Entry 1RTD (X-ray diffraction, 3.20 A resolution); this record covers chains E and A of the 4 polymer chains in the assembly.

# Chain E
Molecule: DNA template for reverse transcriptase
Notes: engineered mutation(s): C2-THIOL TETHER AT TEMPLATE GUANINE 11
Sequence (27 nucleotides; row label = number of the first residue in the row):
     1 ATGCACCGGCGCTCGAACAGGGACTGT
Disordered / not traced: 1-2

# Chain A
Molecule: Protein (REVERSE transcriptase)
From: Human immunodeficiency virus 1
Notes: EC 2.7.7.49; fragment: p61
Reference sequence: P03366 (POL_HV1B1); residues 1-554 here correspond to UniProt positions 168-721 (UniProt number = residue number + 167)
Amino-acid sequence (554 residues; numbered 1 to 554; the number before each row is that of its first residue):
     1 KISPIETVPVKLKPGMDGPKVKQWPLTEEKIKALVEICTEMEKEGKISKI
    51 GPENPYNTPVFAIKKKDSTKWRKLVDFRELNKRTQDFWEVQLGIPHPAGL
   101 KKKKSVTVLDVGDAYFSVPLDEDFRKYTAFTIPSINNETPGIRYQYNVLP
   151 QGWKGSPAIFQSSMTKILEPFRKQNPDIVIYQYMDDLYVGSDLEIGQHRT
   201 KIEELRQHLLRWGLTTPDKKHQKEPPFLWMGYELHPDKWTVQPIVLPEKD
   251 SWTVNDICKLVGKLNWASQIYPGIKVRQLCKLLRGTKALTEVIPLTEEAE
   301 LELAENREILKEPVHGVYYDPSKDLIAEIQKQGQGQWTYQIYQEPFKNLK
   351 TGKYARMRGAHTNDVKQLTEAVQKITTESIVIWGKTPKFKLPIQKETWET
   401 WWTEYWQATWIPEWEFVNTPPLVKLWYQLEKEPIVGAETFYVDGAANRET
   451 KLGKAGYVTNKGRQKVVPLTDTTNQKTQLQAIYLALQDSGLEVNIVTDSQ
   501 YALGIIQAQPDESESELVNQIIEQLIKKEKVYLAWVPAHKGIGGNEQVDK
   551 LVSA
Sequence notes: engineered mutation Lys1 (Pro168 in P03366), Cys258 (Gln425 in P03366), Gln478 (Glu645 in P03366); conflict Arg172 (Lys339 in P03366), Asp471 (Asn638 in P03366), Glu512 (Lys629 in P03366)
Ion coordination: Mg2+ site 1: Asp110, Val111, Asp185 (together with dTTP); Mg2+ site 2: Asp110, Asp185 (together with dTTP); Mg2+ site 3: Asp443, Asp549; Mg2+ site 4 near Asp549 (its only coordinating residue here)
Ligand contacts: dTTP (TTP): Lys65, Arg72, Asp110, Val111, Gly112, Asp113, Ala114, Tyr115, Gln151, Met184, Asp185

# Chain E / chain A interface
Residue-residue contacts (44; chain E residue first):
  DG3(E) - Pro25(A)  hydrogen bond to the base
  DC4(E) - Trp24(A)  phosphate contact
  DC4(E) - Lys30(A)  base contact
  DC4(E) - Phe61(A)  base contact
  DA5(E) - Phe61(A)  base contact
  DA5(E) - Leu74(A)  base contact
  DA5(E) - Val75(A)  sugar contact
  DA5(E) - Asp76(A)  sugar contact
  DA5(E) - Arg78(A)  salt bridge to the phosphate
  DA5(E) - Gln151(A)  base contact
  DA5(E) - Gly152(A)  base contact
  DC6(E) - Arg78(A)  phosphate contact
  DC6(E) - Asn81(A)  sugar contact
  DC6(E) - Gly152(A)  sugar contact
  DC6(E) - Lys154(A)  phosphate contact
  DC7(E) - Glu89(A)  phosphate contact
  DC7(E) - Lys154(A)  salt bridge to the phosphate
  DC7(E) - Pro157(A)  sugar contact
  DG8(E) - Glu89(A)  phosphate contact
  DG8(E) - Gln91(A)  sugar contact
  DG8(E) - Ile94(A)  base contact
  DG8(E) - Tyr183(A)  base contact
  DG9(E) - Leu92(A)  sugar contact
  DG9(E) - Ile94(A)  base contact
  DC10(E) - Lys374(A)  phosphate contact
  DG11(E) - Asn265(A)  sugar contact
  DG11(E) - Lys353(A)  hydrogen bond to the phosphate
  DG11(E) - Lys374(A)  salt bridge to the phosphate
  DC12(E) - Val276(A)  phosphate contact
  DC12(E) - Cys280(A)  phosphate contact
  DC12(E) - Lys353(A)  salt bridge to the phosphate
  DC12(E) - Ala355(A)  phosphate contact
  DC12(E) - Arg356(A)  phosphate contact
  DT13(E) - Cys280(A)  phosphate contact
  DT13(E) - Arg284(A)  salt bridge to the phosphate
  DC14(E) - Arg284(A)  phosphate contact
  DC14(E) - Gly285(A)  hydrogen bond to the phosphate
  DC14(E) - Thr286(A)  phosphate contact
  DG21(E) - Gln500(A)  hydrogen bond to the phosphate
  DG22(E) - Arg448(A)  base contact
  DG22(E) - Gln500(A)  hydrogen bond to the phosphate
  DA23(E) - Arg448(A)  hydrogen bond to the base
  DA23(E) - His539(A)  salt bridge to the phosphate
  DC24(E) - Arg448(A)  hydrogen bond to the sugar
Other interface residues (no listed pair), chain E (18 interface residues in all): DG15, DT25
Other interface residues (no listed pair), chain A (41 interface residues in all): Gly93, Trp153, Val261, Lys281, Leu283, Asn447, Glu449, Asn474, Gln475, Asp498

# In short
18 residues of chain E and 41 residues of chain A are in contact; the contacts include 7 hydrogen bonds and 6
salt bridges. Among the polar pairs are DG3(E)-Pro25(A), DA23(E)-Arg448(A) and DC24(E)-Arg448(A). Chain A
binds dTTP. Asp110(A), Val111(A) and Asp185(A) coordinate Mg2+ site 1.
Chain E is DNA template for reverse transcriptase and chain A is Protein (REVERSE transcriptase) (Human
immunodeficiency virus 1); the structure, Structure of a catalytic complex of HIV-1 reverse transcriptase:
implications for nucleoside analog drug resistance, was determined by X-ray diffraction.
